Entry 6MUT (electron microscopy, 3.10 A resolution); this record covers chains A and H of the 8 polymer chains in the assembly.

# Chain A
Protein: Uncharacterized protein Csm1
Organism: Thermococcus onnurineus
UniProtKB: B6YWB8 (B6YWB8_THEON); numbering as in UniProt (aligned over 1-777)
Sequence (791 residues; numbered -13 to 777; the number before each row is that of its first residue; numbers below 1 keep their minus sign (Met-13 is residue -13)):
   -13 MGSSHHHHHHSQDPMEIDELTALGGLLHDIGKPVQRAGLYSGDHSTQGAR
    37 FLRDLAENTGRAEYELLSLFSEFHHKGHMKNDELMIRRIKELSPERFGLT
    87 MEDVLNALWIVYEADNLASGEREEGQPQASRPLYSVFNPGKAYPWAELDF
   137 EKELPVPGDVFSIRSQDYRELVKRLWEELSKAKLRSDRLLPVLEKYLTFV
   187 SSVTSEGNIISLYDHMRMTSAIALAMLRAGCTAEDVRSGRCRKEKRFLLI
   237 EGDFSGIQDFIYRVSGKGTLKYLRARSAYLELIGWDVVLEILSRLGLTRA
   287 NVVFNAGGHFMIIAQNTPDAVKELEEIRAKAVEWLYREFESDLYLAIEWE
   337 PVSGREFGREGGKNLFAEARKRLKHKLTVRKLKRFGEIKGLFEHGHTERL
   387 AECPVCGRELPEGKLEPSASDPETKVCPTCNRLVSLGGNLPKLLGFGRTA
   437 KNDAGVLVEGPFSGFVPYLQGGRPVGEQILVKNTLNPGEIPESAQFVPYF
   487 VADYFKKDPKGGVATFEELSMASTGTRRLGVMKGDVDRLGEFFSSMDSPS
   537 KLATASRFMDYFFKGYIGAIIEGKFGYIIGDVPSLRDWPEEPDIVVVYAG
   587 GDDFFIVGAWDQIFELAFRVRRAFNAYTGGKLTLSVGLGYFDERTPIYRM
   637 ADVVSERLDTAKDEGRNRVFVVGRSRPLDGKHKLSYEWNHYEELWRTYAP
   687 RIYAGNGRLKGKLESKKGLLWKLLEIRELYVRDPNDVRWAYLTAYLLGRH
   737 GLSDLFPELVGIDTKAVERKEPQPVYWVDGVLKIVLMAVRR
Not modelled in the structure: -13 to 0, 659-662, 690-698, 719-722, 747-758, 777
Differences from the reference sequence: initiating methionine (-13); expression tag (-12 to 0)
Metal / ion sites: Zn2+: Cys389, Cys392, Cys413, Cys416
UniProt features mapped onto this chain:
  - mutagenesis: Asp15 (D15N: Loss of ssDNase activity)
What the authors report for this chain:
  - catalytic residues: His14, Asp15
  - mutagenesis - E107A, E109A/E110A: increased catalytic activity on ssDNA
  - mutagenesis - H14A/D15A, K18A, H60A/H61A, D101A, R108A: abolished catalytic activity on ssDNA

# Chain H
Molecule: 45-nt RNA strand
Sequence (45 nucleotides; each row starts with the number of its first residue):
     1 CCCUGGCGCCCAAUACGCAAACCGCCUCUGCCCGCCUUUCCACGG
Not modelled in the structure: 1-24, 44-45

# Chain A / chain H interface
Residue-residue contacts (7; chain A residue first):
  Glu384(A) with C43(H), base contact
  Arg385(A) with A42(H), salt bridge to the phosphate; C43(H), base contact
  Arg630(A) with C36(H), base contact; U37(H), phosphate contact
  Ser701(A) with G30(H), base contact
  Lys703(A) with G30(H), sugar contact
Interface residues without a listed pair, chain A (8 interface residues in all): Lys253, Asp628, Arg735
Interface residues without a listed pair, chain H (10 interface residues in all): C26, U29, C31, U38, C41

# Overview
The interface between chain A and chain H involves 8 residues on one side and 10 on the other; the contacts
include 1 salt bridge. Its one salt-bridged contact is Arg385(A)-A42(H). The paper reports catalytic residues
His14(A) and Asp15(A); H14A/D15A, K18A and H60A/H61A of chain A, among others, abolish catalytic activity on
ssDNA; 7 substitutions were tested in all.
Here chain A is Uncharacterized protein Csm1 (Thermococcus onnurineus) and chain H is a 45-nt RNA strand.
Entry 6MUT (Cryo-EM structure of ternary Csm-crRNA-target RNA with anti-tag sequence complex in type III-A
CRISPR-Cas system) was determined by electron microscopy, deposited together with 6MUA, 6MUU, 6MUR and 6MUS.
